5EZK - chains A and B of the 5 polymer chains in the assembly; structure by X-ray diffraction, 8.50 A resolution (very low resolution: no residue pairs are listed; an interface is given only as per-side residue counts).

[Chain A (and B)]
Protein: DNA-directed RNA polymerase subunit alpha
Source organism: Escherichia coli
Notes: EC 2.7.7.6; chain B of this document is another copy of the same molecule, construct and numbering; everything in this record applies to it too
UniProt: P0A7Z6 (RPOA_ECO57); numbering as in UniProt (aligned over 1-329)
Chain sequence (329 residues; row label = number of the first residue in the row):
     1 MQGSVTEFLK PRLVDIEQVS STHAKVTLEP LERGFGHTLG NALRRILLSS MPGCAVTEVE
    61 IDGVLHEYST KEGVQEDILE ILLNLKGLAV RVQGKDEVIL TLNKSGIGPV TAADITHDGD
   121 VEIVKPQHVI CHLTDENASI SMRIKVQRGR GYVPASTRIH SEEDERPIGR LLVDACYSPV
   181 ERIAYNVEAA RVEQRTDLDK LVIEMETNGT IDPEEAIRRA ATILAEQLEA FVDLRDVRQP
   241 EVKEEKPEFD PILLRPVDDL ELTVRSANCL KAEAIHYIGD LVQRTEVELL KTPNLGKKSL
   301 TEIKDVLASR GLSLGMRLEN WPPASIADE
Not modelled in the structure: 1-2, 326-329 (chain B: 1-5, 158-167, 237-329)

[How chain A and chain B interact]
At this resolution (8 A) residue pairs are not listed: 9 residues of chain A and 10 of chain B lie at the interface.

[In short]
The interface between chain A and chain B involves 9 residues on one side and 10 on the other.
Chain A and chain B are both DNA-directed RNA polymerase subunit alpha (Escherichia coli); the structure, RNA
polymerase model placed by Molecular replacement into X-ray diffraction map of DNA-bound RNA Polymerase-Sigma
54 ..., was determined by X-ray diffraction (same publication as 5NWT).
